PDB entry 3T1H | X-ray diffraction, 3.11 A resolution | chains A and L of the 23 polymer chains in the assembly

# Chain A
Molecule: 16s rRNA
Source organism: Thermus thermophilus
Sequence (1513 nucleotides; each row starts with the number of its first residue; note: 4 numbers in that range are skipped by the numbering (no residue carries them; nothing is unmodelled there)):
     5 UGGAGAGUUUGAUCCUGGCUCAGGGUGAACGCUGGCGGCGUGCCUAAGAC
    55 AUGCAAGUCGUGCGGGCCGCGGGGUUUUACUCCGUGGUCAGCGGCGGACG
   105 GGUGAGUAACGCGUGGGUGACCUACCCGGAAGAGGGGGACAACCCGGGGA
   155 AACUCGGGCUAAUCCCCCAUGUGGACCCGCCCCUUGGGGUGUGUCCAAAG
   205 GGCUUUGCCCGCUUCCGGAUGGGCCCGCGUCCCAUCAGCUAGUUGGUGGG
   255 GUAAUGGCCCACCAAGGCGACGACGGGUAGCCGGUCUGAGAGGAUGGCCG
   305 GCCACAGGGGCACUGAGACACGGGCCCCACUCCUACGGGAGGCAGCAGUU
   355 AGGAAUCUUCCGCAAUGGGCGCAAGCCUGACGGAGCGACGCCGCUUGGAG
   405 GAAGAAGCCCUUCGGGGUGUAAACUCCUGAACCCGGGACGAAACCCCCGA
   455 CGAGGGGACUGACGGUACCGGGGUAAUAGCGCCGGCCAACUCCGUGCCAG
   505 CAGCCGCGGUAAUACGGAGGGCGCGAGCGUUACCCGGAUUCACUGGGCGU
   555 AAAGGGCGUGUAGGCGGCCUGGGGCGUCCCAUGUGAAAGACCACGGCUCA
   605 ACCGUGGGGGAGCGUGGGAUACGCUCAGGCUAGACGGUGGGAGAGGGUGG
   655 UGGAAUUCCCGGAGUAGCGGUGAAAUGCGCAGAUACCGGGAGGAACGCCG
   705 AUGGCGAAGGCAGCCACCUGGUCCACCCGUGACGCUGAGGCGCGAAAGCG
   755 UGGGGAGCAAACCGGAUUAGAUACCCGGGUAGUCCACGCCCUAAACGAUG
   805 CGCGCUAGGUCUCUGGGUCUCCUGGGGGCCGAAGCUAACGCGUUAAGCGC
   855 GCCGCCUGGGGAGUACGGCCGCAAGGCUGAAACUCAAAGGAAUUGACGGG
   905 GGCCCGCACAAGCGGUGGAGCAUGUGGUUUAAUUCGAAGCAACGCGAAGA
   955 ACCUUACCAGGCCUUGACAUGCUAGGGAACCCGGGUGAAAGCCUGGGGUG
  1005 CCCCGCGAGGGGAGCCCUAGCACAGGUGCUGCAUGGCCGUCGUCAGCUCG
  1055 UGCCGUGAGGUGUUGGGUUAAGUCCCGCAACGAGCGCAACCCCCGCCGUU
  1105 AGUUGCCAGCGGUUCGGCCGGGCACUCUAACGGGACUGCCCGCGAAAGCG
  1155 GGAGGAAGGAGGGGACGACGUCUGGUCAGCAUGGCCCUUACGGCCUGGGC
  1205 GACACACGUGCUACAAUGCCCACUACAAAGCGAUGCCACCCGGCAACGGG
  1255 GAGCUAAUCGCAAAAAGGUGGGCCCAGUUCGGAUUGGGGUCUGCAACCCG
  1305 ACCCCAUGAAGCCGGAAUCGCUAGUAAUCGCGGAUCAGCCAUGCCGCGGU
  1355 GAAUACGUUCCCGGGCCUUGUACACACCGCCCGUCACGCCAUGGGAGCGG
  1405 GCUCUACCCGAAGUCGCCGGGAGCCUACGGGCAGGCGCCGAGGGUAGGGC
  1455 CCGUGACUGGGGCGAAGUCGUAACAAGGUAGCUGUACCGGAAGGUGCGGC
  1505 UGGAUCA
  1516 CUUUCU
Sequence notes: insertion (1517-1521)
Ion coordination: Mg2+ site 1: U12, G21, G22; Mg2+ site 2 near G21 (its only coordinating residue here); Mg2+ site 3: C48, G108; Mg2+ site 4 near A53 (its only coordinating residue here); Mg2+ site 5 near U56 (its only coordinating residue here); Mg2+ site 6: A109, G110, G284; Mg2+ site 7 near G115 (its only coordinating residue here); Mg2+ site 8: G151, G152; Mg2+ site 9 near C163 (its only coordinating residue here); Mg2+ site 10 near G175 (its only coordinating residue here); Mg2+ site 11 near U188 (its only coordinating residue here); Mg2+ site 12 near G193 (its only coordinating residue here); 81 more Mg2+ sites not listed
Ligand contacts: paromomycin (PAR): C1386, G1387, U1388, C1389, A1390, C1391, G1466, C1467, G1468, A1469, A1470, G1471, U1472, C1473

# Chain L
Molecule: 30S ribosomal protein S12
Source organism: Thermus thermophilus
UniProtKB: Q5SHN3 (RS12_THET8); residues 4-135 here correspond to UniProt positions 1-132 (UniProt number = residue number - 3)
Sequence (132 residues; numbered 4 to 135; the number before each row is that of its first residue):
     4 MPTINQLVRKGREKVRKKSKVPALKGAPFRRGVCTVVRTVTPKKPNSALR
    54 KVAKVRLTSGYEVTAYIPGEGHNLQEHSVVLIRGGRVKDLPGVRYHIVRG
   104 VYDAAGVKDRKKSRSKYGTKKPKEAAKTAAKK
Not modelled in the structure: 4, 129-135
Swiss-Prot annotation at these positions:
  - modified residue: Asp92 (3-methylthioaspartic acid)

# Interface between chain A and chain L
Residue-residue contacts (126; chain A residue first):
  U24(A) - Lys23(L)  salt bridge to the phosphate
  A32(A) - Pro31(L)  base contact
  A33(A) - Pro31(L)  base contact
  A33(A) - Phe32(L)  base contact
  C34(A) - Phe32(L)  sugar contact
  C34(A) - Val101(L)  sugar contact
  G35(A) - Val104(L)  sugar contact
  G35(A) - Ser118(L)  hydrogen bond to the sugar
  G35(A) - Gly121(L)  sugar contact
  C36(A) - Arg117(L)  hydrogen bond to the sugar
  C36(A) - Ser118(L)  sugar contact
  C36(A) - Thr122(L)  sugar contact
  C36(A) - Lys123(L)  salt bridge to the phosphate
  C36(A) - Lys124(L)  hydrogen bond to the phosphate
  U37(A) - Lys123(L)  phosphate contact
  U37(A) - Lys124(L)  hydrogen bond to the phosphate
  U49(A) - Lys28(L)  sugar contact
  G297(A) - Lys17(L)  salt bridge to the phosphate
  A298(A) - Lys17(L)  salt bridge to the phosphate
  G357(A) - Lys28(L)  sugar contact
  G357(A) - Arg33(L)  phosphate contact
  G357(A) - Arg34(L)  salt bridge to the phosphate
  G357(A) - Thr61(L)  phosphate contact
  A358(A) - Lys28(L)  base contact
  A358(A) - Ala30(L)  base contact
  A358(A) - Pro31(L)  base contact
  A358(A) - Phe32(L)  base contact
  A358(A) - Arg33(L)  phosphate contact
  A358(A) - Arg34(L)  salt bridge to the phosphate
  A358(A) - Thr61(L)  hydrogen bond to the phosphate
  A358(A) - Leu84(L)  sugar contact
  A358(A) - Tyr105(L)  sugar contact
  A359(A) - Lys28(L)  base contact
  G483(A) - Lys124(L)  salt bridge to the phosphate
  C484(A) - Arg117(L)  salt bridge to the phosphate
  C484(A) - Ser118(L)  phosphate contact
  C484(A) - Lys124(L)  salt bridge to the phosphate
  G485(A) - Lys115(L)  phosphate contact
  G485(A) - Ser116(L)  phosphate contact
  G485(A) - Arg117(L)  hydrogen bond to the phosphate
  G485(A) - Ser118(L)  hydrogen bond to the phosphate
  G485(A) - Lys119(L)  phosphate contact
  C486(A) - Ser116(L)  hydrogen bond to the phosphate
  C486(A) - Lys119(L)  salt bridge to the phosphate
  C501(A) - Ser50(L)  hydrogen bond to the sugar
  C502(A) - Ser50(L)  hydrogen bond to the phosphate
  C502(A) - Ala51(L)  phosphate contact
  A503(A) - Ala51(L)  phosphate contact
  A503(A) - Leu52(L)  hydrogen bond to the phosphate
  A503(A) - Lys54(L)  salt bridge to the phosphate
  A503(A) - Glu73(L)  hydrogen bond to the sugar
  G504(A) - Arg53(L)  hydrogen bond to the base
  G504(A) - Lys54(L)  salt bridge to the phosphate
  G504(A) - Gly72(L)  phosphate contact
  G504(A) - Glu73(L)  phosphate contact
  G504(A) - Gly74(L)  phosphate contact
  C505(A) - Asn49(L)  base contact
  C505(A) - Arg53(L)  base contact
  C505(A) - Tyr69(L)  hydrogen bond to the phosphate
  C505(A) - Pro71(L)  phosphate contact
  C505(A) - Gly72(L)  hydrogen bond to the phosphate
  C505(A) - Asp92(L)  base contact
  C505(A) - Tyr120(L)  phosphate contact
  A506(A) - Arg53(L)  base contact
  A506(A) - Val90(L)  base contact
  A506(A) - Lys91(L)  base contact
  A506(A) - Asp92(L)  hydrogen bond to the base
  A506(A) - Tyr120(L)  phosphate contact
  C508(A) - Lys91(L)  salt bridge to the phosphate
  G510(A) - Asn49(L)  base contact
  G510(A) - Asp92(L)  base contact
  C511(A) - Asn49(L)  hydrogen bond to the base
  G512(A) - Asn49(L)  hydrogen bond to the base
  G512(A) - Ser50(L)  hydrogen bond to the base
  G512(A) - Ala51(L)  base contact
  G520(A) - Glu73(L)  sugar contact
  G520(A) - Arg113(L)  salt bridge to the phosphate
  G521(A) - Arg113(L)  salt bridge to the phosphate
  G521(A) - Lys114(L)  hydrogen bond to the phosphate
  G521(A) - Lys115(L)  hydrogen bond to the phosphate
  A522(A) - Lys114(L)  phosphate contact
  A522(A) - Lys115(L)  salt bridge to the phosphate
  G533(A) - Lys119(L)  sugar contact
  U534(A) - Arg86(L)  sugar contact
  U535(A) - Pro31(L)  hydrogen bond to the sugar
  U535(A) - Arg86(L)  hydrogen bond to the sugar
  U535(A) - Gly87(L)  phosphate contact
  A536(A) - Gly29(L)  hydrogen bond to the sugar
  A536(A) - Pro31(L)  sugar contact
  A536(A) - Arg89(L)  salt bridge to the phosphate
  C537(A) - Ser22(L)  hydrogen bond to the phosphate
  C537(A) - Val24(L)  phosphate contact
  C538(A) - Lys20(L)  salt bridge to the phosphate
  C539(A) - Lys20(L)  salt bridge to the phosphate
  C545(A) - Arg15(L)  sugar contact
  C545(A) - Glu16(L)  hydrogen bond to the base
  C545(A) - Val18(L)  base contact
  A546(A) - Arg15(L)  phosphate contact
  C547(A) - Leu10(L)  sugar contact
  C547(A) - Arg15(L)  salt bridge to the phosphate
  G550(A) - Pro5(L)  base contact
  G550(A) - Arg15(L)  hydrogen bond to the base
  G551(A) - Pro5(L)  base contact
  G568(A) - Asn8(L)  hydrogen bond to the sugar
  C856(A) - Thr6(L)  base contact
  C857(A) - Thr6(L)  hydrogen bond to the phosphate
  C857(A) - Asn8(L)  hydrogen bond to the phosphate
  C857(A) - Gln9(L)  phosphate contact
  C857(A) - Arg12(L)  salt bridge to the phosphate
  G858(A) - Gln9(L)  hydrogen bond to the phosphate
  G858(A) - Arg12(L)  salt bridge to the phosphate
  C859(A) - Pro5(L)  base contact
  U861(A) - Arg15(L)  hydrogen bond to the base
  C887(A) - Arg97(L)  salt bridge to the phosphate
  U888(A) - Gly95(L)  phosphate contact
  U888(A) - Arg97(L)  salt bridge to the phosphate
  C889(A) - Pro94(L)  phosphate contact
  A890(A) - Lys46(L)  salt bridge to the phosphate
  C1394(A) - Lys57(L)  salt bridge to the phosphate
  C1467(A) - Pro94(L)  sugar contact
  G1468(A) - Thr44(L)  hydrogen bond to the sugar
  G1468(A) - Pro45(L)  phosphate contact
  G1468(A) - Lys46(L)  phosphate contact
  A1469(A) - Lys46(L)  phosphate contact
  A1469(A) - Lys47(L)  hydrogen bond to the phosphate
  A1469(A) - Ser50(L)  hydrogen bond to the base
Other interface residues (no listed pair), chain A (62 interface residues in all): C487, G507, C509, C860, A886, C1393
Other interface residues (no listed pair), chain L (68 interface residues in all): Lys13, Lys21, Arg41, Pro48, Gly103

# In short
62 residues of chain A face 68 of chain L across their interface, with 35 hydrogen bonds and 26 salt bridges.
Among the polar pairs are G504(A)-Arg53(L), A506(A)-Asp92(L) and C511(A)-Asn49(L). Bound to chain A:
paromomycin. U12(A), G21(A) and G22(A) form the Mg2+ site 1.
Here chain A is 16s rRNA and chain L is 30S ribosomal protein S12, both from Thermus thermophilus. Entry 3T1H
(Structure of the Thermus thermophilus 30S ribosomal subunit complexed with a human anti-codon stem loop
(HASL) ...) was determined by X-ray diffraction together with 3T1Y from the same study.
